Entry 8B7C (X-ray diffraction, 1.90 A resolution); this record covers chains A and F of the 6 polymer chains in the assembly.

Chain A:
Protein: Tubulin alpha-1B chain
Source organism: Bos taurus
UniProtKB: P81947 (TBA1B_BOVIN); residue numbers follow UniProt; this construct covers 1-451
Sequence (451 residues; numbered 1 to 451; the number before each row is that of its first residue):
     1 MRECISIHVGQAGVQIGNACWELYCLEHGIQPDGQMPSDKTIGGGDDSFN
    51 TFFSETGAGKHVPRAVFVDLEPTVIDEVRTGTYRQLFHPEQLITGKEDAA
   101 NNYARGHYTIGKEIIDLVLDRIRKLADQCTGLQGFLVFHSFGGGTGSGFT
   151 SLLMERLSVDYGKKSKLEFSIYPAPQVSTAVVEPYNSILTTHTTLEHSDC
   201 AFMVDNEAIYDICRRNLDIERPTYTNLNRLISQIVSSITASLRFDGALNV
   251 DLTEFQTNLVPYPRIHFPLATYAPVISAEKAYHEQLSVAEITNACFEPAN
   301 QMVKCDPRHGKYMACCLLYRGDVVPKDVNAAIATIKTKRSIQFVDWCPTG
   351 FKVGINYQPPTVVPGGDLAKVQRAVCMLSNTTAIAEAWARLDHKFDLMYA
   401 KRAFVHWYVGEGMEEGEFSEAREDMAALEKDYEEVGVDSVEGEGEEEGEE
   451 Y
Disordered / not traced: 439-451
Ion coordination: Ca2+: D39, T41, G44, E55
Residues lining bound ligands: GTP (guanosine-5'-triphosphate): G10, Q11, A12, Q15, I16, D69, D98, A99, A100, N101, S140, G142, G143, G144, T145, G146, I171, P173, V177, S178, T179, E183, N206, Y224, L227, N228, I231

Chain F:
Protein: Tubulin tyrosine ligase
Source organism: Gallus gallus
UniProtKB: A0A8V0Z8P0 (A0A8V0Z8P0_CHICK); aligned to UniProt positions 1-378 over residues 1-378 (the alignment contains insertions or deletions, so no single offset holds)
Sequence (384 residues; each row starts with the number of its first residue):
     1 MYTFVVRDENSSVYAEVSRLLLATGQWKRLRKDNPRFNLMLGERNRLPFG
    51 RLGHEPGLVQLVNYYRGADKLCRKASLVKLIKTSPELSESCTWFPESYVI
   101 YPTNLKTPVAPAQNGIRHLINNTRTDEREVFLAAYNRRREGREGNVWIAK
   151 SSAGAKGEGILISSEASELLDFIDEQGQVHVIQKYLEKPLLLEPGHRKFD
   201 IRSWVLVDHLYNIYLYREGVLRTSSEPYNSANFQDKTCHLTNHCIQKEYS
   251 KNYGRYEEGNEMFFEEFNQYLMDALNTTLENSILLQIKHIIRSCLMCIEP
   301 AISTKHLHYQSFQLFGFDFMVDEELKVWLIEVNGAPACAQKLYAELCQGI
   351 VDVAISSVFPLADTGQKTSQPTSIFIKLHHHHHH
Disordered / not traced: 103-124, 157-158, 176-178, 232-234, 363-372, 383-384
Construct notes: expression tag (379-384)
Ion coordination: Mg2+: E331 (together with AMP-PCP)
Residues lining bound ligands: AMP-PCP (ACP; phosphomethylphosphonic acid adenylate ester): K74, P95, I148, K150, G154, Q183, K184, Y185, L186, K198, D200, R202, R222, H239, L240, T241, N242, D318, M320, I330, E331, N333

Interface between chain A and chain F:
Contacting residue pairs - 21 pairs, chain A then chain F:
  Q176(A) with P56(F)
  E207(A) with H54(F), salt bridge
  E297(A) with H306(F)
  P298(A) with L307(F), hydrophobic
  K304(A) with H54(F)
  D306(A) with R66(F)
  R308(A) with P300(F), hydrogen bond (side chain-backbone); A301(F), hydrogen bond (side chain-backbone); I302(F); S303(F), hydrogen bond (side chain-backbone)
  H309(A) with R66(F), hydrogen bond (side chain-backbone); G67(F); A301(F)
  K338(A) with P300(F)
  S340(A) with A301(F)
  E386(A) with G50(F); R66(F), salt bridge
  R390(A) with G50(F); H54(F)
  H393(A) with R51(F)
  E433(A) with R46(F), salt bridge
Other interface residues (no listed pair), chain A (17 interface residues in all): A299, C305, A389
Other interface residues (no listed pair), chain F (15 interface residues in all): G53, H308

Overview:
The interface between chain A and chain F involves 17 residues on one side and 15 on the other; the contacts
include 4 hydrogen bonds and 3 salt bridges. Among the polar pairs are E207(A)-H54(F), E386(A)-R66(F) and
E433(A)-R46(F). Chain A binds GTP.
Here chain A is Tubulin alpha-1B chain (Bos taurus) and chain F is Tubulin tyrosine ligase (Gallus gallus).
Entry 8B7C (Tubulin-maytansinoid-12 complex) was determined by X-ray diffraction (same publication as 8B7A and
8B7B).
